PDB entry 8H1J | electron microscopy, 3.10 A resolution | chains A and C of the 4 polymer chains in the assembly

== Chain A ==
Protein: RNA-guided DNA endonuclease TnpB
From: Deinococcus radiodurans R1
Notes: EC 3.1.21.-
UniProt: Q7DF80 (DRA2B_DEIRA); numbering as in UniProt (aligned over 1-408)
Amino-acid sequence (410 residues; numbered -1 to 408; the number before each row is that of its first residue; numbers below 1 keep their minus sign (Gly-1 is residue -1)):
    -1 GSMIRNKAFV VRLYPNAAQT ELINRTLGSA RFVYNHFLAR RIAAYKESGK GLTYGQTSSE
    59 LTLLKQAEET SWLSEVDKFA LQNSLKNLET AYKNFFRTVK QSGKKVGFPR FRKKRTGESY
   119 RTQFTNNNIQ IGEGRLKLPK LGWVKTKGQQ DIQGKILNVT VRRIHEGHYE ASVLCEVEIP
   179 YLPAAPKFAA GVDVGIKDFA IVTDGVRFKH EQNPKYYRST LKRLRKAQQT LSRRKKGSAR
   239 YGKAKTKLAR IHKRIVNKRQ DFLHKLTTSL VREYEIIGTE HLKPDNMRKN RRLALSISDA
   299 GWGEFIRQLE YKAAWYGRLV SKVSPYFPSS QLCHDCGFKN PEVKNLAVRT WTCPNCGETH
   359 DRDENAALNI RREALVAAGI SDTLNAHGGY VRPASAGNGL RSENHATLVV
Unresolved in the structure: -1 to 0, 281-296, 379-408
Construct notes: expression tag (-1 to 0)
Bound ions: Zn2+: Cys331, Cys334, Cys351, Cys354
From the paper describing this entry:
  - catalytic residues: Asp191, Glu278, Asp361
  - Zn2+ coordination: Cys331, Cys334, Cys351, Cys354
  - binding site for omegaRNA: Gln227, Arg231, Arg232, Arg238, His262, Lys263, Tyr309, Trp313
  - binding site for Non-target strand: Tyr52, Ser56, Lys76, Phe77, Gln80, Thr123, Asn124
  - binding site for Target strand (chain C): Asn4, Phe77, Gln121, Asn156
  - contacts within the chain: Lys76-Phe77
  - mutagenesis - Y52A, K76A, Q80A, T123A: abolished catalytic activity
  - mutagenesis - S56A, F77A, N124A: decreased catalytic activity

== Chain C ==
Molecule: Target strand
Sequence (35 nucleotides; each row starts with the number of its first residue; numbers below 1 keep their minus sign (DA-7 is residue -7)):
    -7 ATTTGAATGG GCGCCAAGGG ACTCATCAAT AGAAA
Unresolved in the structure: -7 to 4, 27

== How chain A and chain C interact ==
Residue-residue contacts - 18 pairs, chain A then chain C:
  Asn4(A) with DC16(C), base contact
  Lys76(A) with DT18(C), base contact
  Phe77(A) with DT18(C), base contact
  Gln80(A) with DA17(C), base contact
  Lys91(A) with DC14(C), phosphate contact
  Arg95(A) with DC14(C), salt bridge to the phosphate
  Lys111(A) with DC6(C), hydrogen bond to the phosphate; DC7(C), salt bridge to the phosphate
  Lys112(A) with DC7(C), phosphate contact
  Thr114(A) with DA8(C), hydrogen bond to the phosphate
  Gln121(A) with DA17(C), hydrogen bond to the phosphate; DT18(C), base contact
  Thr123(A) with DC19(C), base contact
  Asn124(A) with DA21(C), base contact
  Lys153(A) with DT18(C), salt bridge to the phosphate
  Asn156(A) with DC16(C), phosphate contact; DA17(C), hydrogen bond to the phosphate
  Leu172(A) with DC16(C), phosphate contact
Also at the interface, not in a pair above, chain A (22 interface residues in all): Tyr52, Lys84, Arg119, Phe122, Leu155, Val254, Arg257
Also at the interface, not in a pair above, chain C (12 interface residues in all): DG10, DT15, DA20

== Overview ==
The interface between chain A and chain C involves 22 residues on one side and 12 on the other; the contacts
include 4 hydrogen bonds and 3 salt bridges. Polar contacts include Lys111(A)-DC6(C), Thr114(A)-DA8(C) and
Gln121(A)-DA17(C). From the paper: catalytic residues Asp191(A), Glu278(A) and Asp361(A); Y52A, K76A and Q80A
of chain A, among others, abolish catalytic activity; 7 substitutions were tested in all.
Chain A is RNA-guided DNA endonuclease TnpB (Deinococcus radiodurans R1) and chain C is Target strand; the
structure, Cryo-EM structure of the TnpB-omegaRNA-target DNA ternary complex, was determined by electron
microscopy.
